9B8P - chains A and D of the 17 polymer chains in the assembly; structure by electron microscopy, 3.20 A resolution.

== Chain A ==
Name: H(+)-transporting two-sector ATPase
Source organism: Rattus norvegicus
Notes: EC 7.1.2.2
UniProtKB: D4A133 (D4A133_RAT); residues -29 to 617 here correspond to UniProt positions 1-647 (UniProt number = residue number + 30)
Chain sequence (647 residues; row label = number of the first residue in the row; numbers below 1 keep their minus sign (Met-29 is residue -29)):
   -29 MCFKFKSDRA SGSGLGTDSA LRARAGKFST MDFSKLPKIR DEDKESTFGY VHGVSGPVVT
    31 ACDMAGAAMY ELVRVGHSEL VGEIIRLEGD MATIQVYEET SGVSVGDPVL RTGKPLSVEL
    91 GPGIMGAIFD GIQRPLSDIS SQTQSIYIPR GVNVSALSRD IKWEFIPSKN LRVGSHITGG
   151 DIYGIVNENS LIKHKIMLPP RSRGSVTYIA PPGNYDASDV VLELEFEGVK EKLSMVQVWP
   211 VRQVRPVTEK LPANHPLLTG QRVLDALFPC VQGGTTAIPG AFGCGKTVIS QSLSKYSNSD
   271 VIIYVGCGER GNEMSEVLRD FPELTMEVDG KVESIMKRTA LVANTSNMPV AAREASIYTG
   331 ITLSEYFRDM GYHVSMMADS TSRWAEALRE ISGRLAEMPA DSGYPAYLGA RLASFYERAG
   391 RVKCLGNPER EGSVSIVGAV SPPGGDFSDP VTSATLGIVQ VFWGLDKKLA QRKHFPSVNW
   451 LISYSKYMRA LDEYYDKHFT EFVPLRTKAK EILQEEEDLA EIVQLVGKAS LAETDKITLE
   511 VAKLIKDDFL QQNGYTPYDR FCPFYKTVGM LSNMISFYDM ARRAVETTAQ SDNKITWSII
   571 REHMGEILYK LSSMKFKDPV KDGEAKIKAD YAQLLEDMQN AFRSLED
Not modelled in the structure: -29 to 16, 617
Small-molecule neighbours: ADP (adenosine-5'-diphosphate): Gln231, Ala251, Phe252, Gly253, Cys254, Gly255, Lys256, Thr257, Val258, Arg280, Glu283, Phe445, Pro446, Gln522, Asn523, Gly524, Tyr525

== Chain D ==
Name: V-type proton ATPase subunit B, brain isoform
Source organism: Rattus norvegicus
UniProtKB: P62815 (VATB2_RAT); residue numbers follow UniProt; this construct covers 1-511
Chain sequence (511 residues; numbered 1 to 511; the number before each row is that of its first residue):
     1 MALRAMRGIV NGAAPELPVP TGGPMAGARE QALAVSRNYL SQPRLTYKTV SGVNGPLVIL
    61 DHVKFPRYAE IVHLTLPDGT KRSGQVLEVS GSKAVVQVFE GTSGIDAKKT SCEFTGDILR
   121 TPVSEDMLGR VFNGSGKPID RGPVVLAEDF LDIMGQPINP QCRIYPEEMI QTGISAIDGM
   181 NSIARGQKIP IFSAAGLPHN EIAAQICRQA GLVKKSKDVV DYSEENFAIV FAAMGVNMET
   241 ARFFKSDFEE NGSMDNVCLF LNLANDPTIE RIITPRLALT TAEFLAYQCE KHVLVILTDM
   301 SSYAEALREV SAAREEVPGR RGFPGYMYTD LATIYERAGR VEGRNGSITQ IPILTMPNDD
   361 ITHPIPDLTG YITEGQIYVD RQLHNRQIYP PINVLPSLSR LMKSAIGEGM TRKDHADVSN
   421 QLYACYAIGK DVQAMKAVVG EEALTSDDLL YLEFLQKFEK NFITQGPYEN RTVYETLDIG
   481 WQLLRIFPKE MLKRIPQSTL SEFYPRDSAK H
Not modelled in the structure: 1-38, 216-224, 507-511
Small-molecule neighbours: ADP (adenosine-5'-diphosphate): Leu398, Ser399, Arg400, Lys403
Swiss-Prot annotation at these positions:
  - binding site (ATP): Arg400

== Chain A / chain D interface ==
Pairs across the interface (119; chain A residue first):
  His22(A) with Ser90(D); Gly91(D), hydrogen bond (backbone-backbone)
  Gly23(A) with Val89(D); Ser90(D)
  Val24(A) with Tyr68(D); Glu88(D); Val89(D), hydrogen bond (backbone-backbone)
  Gly26(A) with Tyr68(D)
  Thr70(A) with Tyr68(D)
  Ser71(A) with Tyr68(D); Ala69(D); Ile118(D)
  Gly72(A) with Arg67(D), hydrogen bond (backbone-side chain); Tyr68(D), hydrogen bond (backbone-backbone)
  Val73(A) with Arg67(D); Tyr68(D), hydrogen bond (backbone-backbone)
  Ser74(A) with Pro66(D); Arg67(D), hydrogen bond
  Val75(A) with Phe65(D); Pro66(D), hydrogen bond (backbone-backbone); Val89(D), hydrophobic; Gly91(D)
  Leu106(A) with Asn159(D), hydrogen bond (backbone-side chain); Pro160(D)
  Ser107(A) with Gln161(D)
  Ser110(A) with Asn159(D); Gln161(D), hydrogen bond
  Ile116(A) with Ile158(D); Asn159(D), hydrogen bond (backbone-backbone); Cys162(D), hydrogen bond (backbone-side chain); Val341(D), hydrophobic; Arg344(D)
  Tyr117(A) with Gln156(D); Pro157(D)
  Ile118(A) with Pro157(D); Asn159(D)
  Gly250(A) with Tyr371(D)
  Ala251(A) with Tyr371(D)
  Phe252(A) with Asp367(D); Gly370(D); Tyr371(D); Gln376(D); Arg400(D)
  Gly253(A) with Leu398(D); Arg400(D)
  Gly278(A) with Tyr328(D), hydrogen bond (backbone-side chain)
  Arg280(A) with Glu336(D); Tyr371(D), hydrogen bond (side chain-backbone); Ile372(D), hydrogen bond (side chain-backbone); Thr373(D), hydrogen bond (side chain-backbone); Glu374(D); Arg400(D)
  Gly281(A) with Glu336(D), hydrogen bond (backbone-side chain)
  Asn282(A) with Arg163(D); Ile164(D); Tyr165(D); Pro166(D); Lys188(D); Glu374(D), hydrogen bond
  Ser285(A) with Arg163(D), hydrogen bond (side chain-backbone); Ile164(D); Tyr165(D)
  Glu286(A) with Tyr165(D), hydrogen bond; Lys403(D), salt bridge
  Leu288(A) with Gln161(D)
  Arg289(A) with Tyr165(D); Glu167(D), salt bridge
  Thr315(A) with Pro160(D); Glu336(D)
  Ser316(A) with Tyr328(D); Thr329(D); Ala332(D); Glu336(D), hydrogen bond
  Asn317(A) with Pro157(D); Ala332(D); Thr333(D); Glu336(D)
  Met318(A) with Pro157(D), hydrophobic
  Arg323(A) with Tyr328(D); Thr329(D)
  Arg353(A) with Tyr328(D)
  Glu356(A) with Tyr328(D)
  Arg359(A) with Val317(D); Gly319(D); Gly325(D), hydrogen bond (side chain-backbone)
  Glu360(A) with Tyr326(D); Thr329(D), hydrogen bond
  Gly373(A) with Val317(D)
  Ser411(A) with Tyr371(D)
  Pro412(A) with Tyr371(D), hydrogen bond (backbone-side chain)
  Pro413(A) with Arg320(D); Asp367(D)
  Gly414(A) with Arg320(D); Asp367(D), hydrogen bond (backbone-side chain)
  Gln441(A) with Leu395(D); Tyr423(D)
  Arg442(A) with Ala427(D); Ile428(D); Asp431(D), salt bridge; Arg494(D), hydrogen bond (backbone-side chain)
  Lys443(A) with Leu398(D); Tyr423(D); Arg494(D), hydrogen bond (backbone-side chain)
  Lys498(A) with Met435(D)
  Asp517(A) with Lys493(D), salt bridge
  Asp518(A) with Lys493(D), salt bridge
  Gln521(A) with Arg494(D)
  Tyr525(A) with Lys403(D)
  Arg571(A) with Asp447(D), salt bridge
  Tyr579(A) with Glu490(D); Gln497(D)
  Ser582(A) with Lys493(D)
  Ser583(A) with Gln497(D), hydrogen bond
  Lys585(A) with Lys493(D), hydrogen bond (side chain-backbone)
  Phe586(A) with Lys493(D); Arg494(D); Ile495(D); Pro496(D), hydrophobic; Gln497(D)
Also at the interface, not in a pair above, chain A (75 interface residues in all): Ser25, Ile98, Ile109, Arg120, Glu279, Met284, Ala313, Val320, Gly363, Arg364, Ser372, Gly415, Lys437, Gln494, Leu495, Gly497, Lys513, Asn523, Tyr528
Also at the interface, not in a pair above, chain D (78 interface residues in all): Leu87, Asp152, Gly186, Phe192, Tyr287, Arg314, Glu316, Pro318, Glu342, Ile361, Thr362, Pro396, Ser397, Ser404, Asn420, Ala424, Val438, Val439, Lys489, Leu500

== Overview ==
Chain A and chain D form an interface of 75 and 78 residues respectively; the contacts include 28 hydrogen
bonds and 6 salt bridges. Among the polar pairs are Glu286(A)-Lys403(D), Arg289(A)-Glu167(D) and
Arg442(A)-Asp431(D). ADP is bound between chain A and chain D.
Here chain A is H(+)-transporting two-sector ATPase and chain D is V-type proton ATPase subunit B, brain
isoform, both from Rattus norvegicus. Entry 9B8P (Synaptic Vesicle V-ATPase with synaptophysin and SidK, State
3, V1) was determined by electron microscopy, deposited together with 9B8Q.
